4F64 - chains A and B; structure by X-ray diffraction, 2.05 A resolution.

[Chain A (and B)]
Protein: Fibroblast growth factor receptor 1
Organism: Homo sapiens
Notes: EC 2.7.10.1; fragment: kinase domain; chain B of this document is another copy of the same molecule, construct and numbering; everything in this record applies to it too
Reference sequence: P11362 (FGFR1_HUMAN); residues 458-765 here = UniProt positions 458-765
Amino-acid sequence (309 residues; row label = number of the first residue in the row):
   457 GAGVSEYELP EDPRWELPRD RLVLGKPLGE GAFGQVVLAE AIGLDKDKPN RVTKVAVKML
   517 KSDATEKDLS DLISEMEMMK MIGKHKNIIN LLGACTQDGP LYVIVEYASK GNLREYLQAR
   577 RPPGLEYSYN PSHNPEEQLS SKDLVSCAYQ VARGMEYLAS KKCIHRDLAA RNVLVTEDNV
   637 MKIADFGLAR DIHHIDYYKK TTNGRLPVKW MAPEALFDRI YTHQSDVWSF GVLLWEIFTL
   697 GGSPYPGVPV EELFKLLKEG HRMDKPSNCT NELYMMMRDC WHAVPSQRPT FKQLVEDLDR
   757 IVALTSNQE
Not modelled in the structure: 457-463, 486-490, 501-504, 580-591, 763-765 (chain B: 457-460, 501-504, 578-593, 646-651, 657-659, 762-765)
Differences from the reference sequence: expression tag (457); engineered mutation A488 (Cys in P11362), S584 (Cys in P11362)
Curated features (UniProtKB/Swiss-Prot):
  - active site: D623 (Proton acceptor)
  - binding site (ATP): L484 to G487, F489, G490, K514, E562 to A564, N568, R627, D641
  - modified residue (Phosphotyrosine): Y463, Y583, Y585, Y653, Y654, Y730
Ligand contacts: 0S8 (5-bromo-N~4~-[3-(3-methoxypropyl)-1H-pyrazol-5-yl]-N~2~-[(3-methyl-1,2-oxazol-5-yl)methyl]pyrimidine-2,4-diamine): L484, G485, V492, A512, K514, E531, I545, V561, E562, Y563, A564, S565, G567, R627, N628, L630, A640, D641

[Interface between chain A and chain B]
Pairs across the interface (16; chain A residue first):
  P702(A) - V704(B)
  P702(A) - L712(B)
  G703(A) - V704(B)
  G703(A) - P705(B)
  G703(A) - E708(B)
  V704(A) - P702(B)
  V704(A) - G703(B)
  V704(A) - V704(B)  hydrophobic
  P705(A) - G703(B)
  P705(A) - P705(B)
  E708(A) - G703(B)
  H717(A) - P702(B)
  K721(A) - S723(B)
  P722(A) - S723(B)
  S723(A) - K721(B)
  S723(A) - P722(B)
Other interface residues (no listed pair), chain A (10 interface residues in all): L712
Other interface residues (no listed pair), chain B (11 interface residues in all): H717, N724

[Summary]
Chain A and chain B form an interface of 10 and 11 residues respectively. Bound to chain A: compound 0S8.
Curated annotation (UniProt) lists active-site residue D623(A) and 13 ATP-binding residues on chain A.
Chain A and chain B are both Fibroblast growth factor receptor 1 (Homo sapiens); the structure, Crystal
structure of Human Fibroblast Growth Factor Receptor 1 Kinase domain in complex with compound 6, was
determined by X-ray diffraction (same publication as 4F63 and 4F65).
